1FCP - chain A; structure by X-ray diffraction, 2.70 A resolution.

== Chain A ==
Name: Protein (ferric hydroxamate uptake receptor)
Organism: Escherichia coli
Reference sequence: P06971 (FHUA_ECOLI); the construct has insertions or renumbered stretches relative to UniProt, so the offset changes along the chain: 19-405 = UniProt 52-438; 415-723 = UniProt 439-747
Amino-acid sequence (705 residues; row label = number of the first residue in the row):
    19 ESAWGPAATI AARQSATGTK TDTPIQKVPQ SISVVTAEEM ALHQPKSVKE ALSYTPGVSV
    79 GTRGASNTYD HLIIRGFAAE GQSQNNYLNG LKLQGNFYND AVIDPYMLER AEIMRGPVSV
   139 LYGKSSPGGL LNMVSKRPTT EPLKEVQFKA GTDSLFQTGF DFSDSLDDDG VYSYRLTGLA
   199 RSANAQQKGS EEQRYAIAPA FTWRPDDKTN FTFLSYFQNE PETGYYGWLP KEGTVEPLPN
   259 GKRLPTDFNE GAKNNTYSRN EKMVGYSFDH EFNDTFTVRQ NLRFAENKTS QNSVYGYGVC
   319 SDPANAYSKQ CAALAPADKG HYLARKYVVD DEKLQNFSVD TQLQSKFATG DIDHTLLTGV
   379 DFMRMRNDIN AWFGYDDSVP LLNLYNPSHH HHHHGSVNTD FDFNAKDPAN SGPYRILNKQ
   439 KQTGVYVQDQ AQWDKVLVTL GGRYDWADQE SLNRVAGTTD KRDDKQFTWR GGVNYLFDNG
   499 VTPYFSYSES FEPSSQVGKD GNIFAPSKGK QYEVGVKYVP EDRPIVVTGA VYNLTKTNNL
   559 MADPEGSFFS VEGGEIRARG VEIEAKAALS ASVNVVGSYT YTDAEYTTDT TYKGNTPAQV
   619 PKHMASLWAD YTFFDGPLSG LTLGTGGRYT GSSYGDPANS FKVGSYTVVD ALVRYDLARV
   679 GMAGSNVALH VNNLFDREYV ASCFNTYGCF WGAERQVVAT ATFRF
Differences from the reference sequence: insertion (406-414)
Modified positions: Mse58, Mse125, Mse132, Mse151, Mse281, Mse381, Mse383, Mse559, Mse622, Mse680 (selenomethionine; parent Met)
Swiss-Prot annotation at these positions:
  - motif: Gly706 to Phe723 (TonB C-terminal box)
  - binding site (ferrichrome): Arg81, Gln100, Phe115, Tyr116, Tyr244 to Trp246, Tyr313 to Tyr315, Phe391, Ala711
  - site: Pro542 (Interaction with phage T5 RBP-pb5)
Cystine bridges: Cys318-Cys329, Cys701-Cys707
Small-molecule neighbours:
  - aminoethanolpyrophosphate / L-glycero-alpha-D-manno-heptopyranose / glucosamine 1-phosphate / glucosamine 4-phosphate / 3-deoxy-manno-oct-2-ulosonic acid / 2-tridecanoyloxy-pentadecanoic acid / 3-oxo-pentadecanoic acid: Pro217, Phe229, Phe231, Phe235, Lys280, Val282, Gly283, Tyr284, Gln298, Leu300, Phe302, Glu304, Lys351, Gln353, Phe355, Phe380, Arg382, Arg384, Asp386, Leu435, Lys437, Lys439, Leu470, Arg472
  - ferricrocin-iron (FCI): Arg81, Gly99, Gln100, Phe115, Tyr116, Tyr244, Trp246, Tyr313, Tyr315, Phe391, Phe702
From the paper describing this entry:
  - binding site for ferricrocin-iron: Arg81, Gly99, Gln100, Phe115, Tyr116, Tyr244, Trp246, Tyr313, Tyr315, Phe391, Phe702
  - conformationally variable residues (helix shift, loop rearrangement): Glu19 to Arg31, Glu98 to Gln100
  - contacts within the chain: Glu19-Arg128

== Summary ==
Bound to chain A: aminoethanolpyrophosphate / L-glycero-alpha-D-manno-heptopyranose / glucosamine 1-phosphate
/ glucosamine 4-phosphate / 3-deoxy-manno-oct-2-ulosonic acid / 2-tridecanoyloxy-pentadecanoic acid /
3-oxo-pentadecanoic acid and ferricrocin-iron. Curated annotation (UniProt) lists 12 ferrichrome-binding
residues. The paper reports a binding site for ferricrocin-iron at Arg81, Gly99 and Gln100 among others;
conformational variability at Glu19 and Glu98.
Chain A is Protein (ferric hydroxamate uptake receptor) (Escherichia coli); the structure, Ferric hydroxamate
uptake receptor (fhua) from e.coli in complex with bound ferrichrome-iron, was determined by X-ray diffraction
(same publication as 2FCP).
